Entry 6OCZ (X-ray diffraction, 2.65 A resolution); this record covers chains I and X of the 28 polymer chains in the assembly.

[Chain I (and X)]
Molecule: Proteasome subunit beta
Source organism: Mycobacterium tuberculosis (strain ATCC 25618 / H37Rv)
Notes: EC 3.4.25.1; chain X of this document is another copy of the same molecule, construct and numbering; everything in this record applies to it too
UniProtKB: P9WHT9 (PSB_MYCTU); residues 1-234 here correspond to UniProt positions 58-291 (UniProt number = residue number + 57)
Chain sequence (234 residues; row label = number of the first residue in the row):
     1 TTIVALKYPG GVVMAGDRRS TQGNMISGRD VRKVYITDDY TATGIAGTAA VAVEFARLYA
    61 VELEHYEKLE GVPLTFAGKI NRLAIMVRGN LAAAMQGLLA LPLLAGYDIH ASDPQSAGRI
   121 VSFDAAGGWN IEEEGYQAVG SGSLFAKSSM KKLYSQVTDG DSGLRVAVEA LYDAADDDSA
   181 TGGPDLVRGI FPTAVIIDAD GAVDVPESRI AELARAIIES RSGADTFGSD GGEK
Unresolved in the structure: 223-234
Small-molecule neighbours:
  - dimethylformamide (DMF): Ala77, Ile80, Asn81, Trp129
  - M6Y (N-{(2S)-1-({(2S)-1-[(2,4-difluorobenzyl)amino]-1-oxopropan-2-yl}amino)-1,4-dioxo-4-[(2R)-2-phenylpyrrolidin-1-yl]butan-2-yl}-5-methyl-1,2-oxazole-3-carboxamide (non-preferred name)), molecule 1: Thr1, Arg19, Ser20, Thr21, Gln22, Ser27, Val31, Arg32, Lys33, Tyr35, Ile45, Ala46, Gly47, Thr48, Ala49, Ala52, Val53, Leu98
  - M6Y, molecule 2: Ser122, Phe123, Asp124, Ala125, Ala126, Gly128, Trp129, Asn130
UniProt features mapped onto this chain:
  - active site: Thr1 (Nucleophile)
  - site: Thr1 (Covalent link with the inhibitor MLN-273)
Reported in the primary citation:
  - binding site for M6Y: Thr21, Ser27, Gly47, Ala49, Ala50, Asp124, Ala125, Ala126

[Chain I / chain X interface]
Pairs across the interface - 27 pairs, chain I then chain X:
  Asn24(I) - Asp178(X)
  Asn24(I) - Ser179(X)  hydrogen bond (backbone-side chain)
  Asn24(I) - Ala180(X)
  Met25(I) - Asp177(X)
  Ile26(I) - Asp176(X)
  Ile26(I) - Asp177(X)  hydrogen bond (backbone-backbone)
  Arg29(I) - Asp176(X)  salt bridge
  Arg29(I) - Asp177(X)  salt bridge
  Phe145(I) - Met25(X)  hydrophobic
  Tyr172(I) - Val187(X)
  Asp176(I) - Ile26(X)
  Asp176(I) - Arg29(X)  salt bridge
  Asp176(I) - Arg188(X)  salt bridge
  Asp177(I) - Met25(X)
  Asp177(I) - Ile26(X)  hydrogen bond (backbone-backbone)
  Asp177(I) - Arg29(X)  salt bridge
  Asp178(I) - Asn24(X)
  Ser179(I) - Asn24(X)  hydrogen bond (side chain-backbone)
  Ser179(I) - Ser179(X)
  Ala180(I) - Asn24(X)
  Val187(I) - Tyr172(X)
  Val187(I) - Ile218(X)  hydrophobic
  Val187(I) - Arg221(X)
  Arg188(I) - Asp176(X)  salt bridge
  Ile218(I) - Val187(X)  hydrophobic
  Arg221(I) - Val187(X)
  Ser222(I) - Val187(X)
Also at the interface, not in a pair above, chain I (20 interface residues in all): Arg19, Gly23, Ser141, Ala175
Also at the interface, not in a pair above, chain X (19 interface residues in all): Arg19, Gly23, Ser141, Ala175, Ser222

[Overview]
The interface between chain I and chain X involves 20 residues on one side and 19 on the other, with 4
hydrogen bonds and 6 salt bridges. Polar contacts include Arg29(I)-Asp176(X), Arg29(I)-Asp177(X) and
Asp176(I)-Arg188(X). Bound to chain I: compound M6Y and dimethylformamide. From the paper: a binding site for
M6Y at Thr21(I), Ser27(I) and Gly47(I) among others.
Chain I and chain X are both Proteasome subunit beta (Mycobacterium tuberculosis (strain ATCC 25618 / H37Rv));
the structure, Crystal Structure of Mycobacterium tuberculosis Proteasome in Complex with
Phenylimidazole-based Inhibitor A86, was determined by X-ray diffraction together with 6OCW and 6ODE from the
same study.
